8CLS - chains B and H of the 8 polymer chains in the assembly; structure by electron microscopy, 4.00 A resolution.

== Chain B ==
Name: Insulin-like receptor
Source organism: Drosophila melanogaster
Notes: EC 2.7.10.1
Reference sequence: P09208 (INSR_DROME); numbering as in UniProt (aligned over 264-1310)
Sequence (1068 residues; row label = number of the first residue in the row):
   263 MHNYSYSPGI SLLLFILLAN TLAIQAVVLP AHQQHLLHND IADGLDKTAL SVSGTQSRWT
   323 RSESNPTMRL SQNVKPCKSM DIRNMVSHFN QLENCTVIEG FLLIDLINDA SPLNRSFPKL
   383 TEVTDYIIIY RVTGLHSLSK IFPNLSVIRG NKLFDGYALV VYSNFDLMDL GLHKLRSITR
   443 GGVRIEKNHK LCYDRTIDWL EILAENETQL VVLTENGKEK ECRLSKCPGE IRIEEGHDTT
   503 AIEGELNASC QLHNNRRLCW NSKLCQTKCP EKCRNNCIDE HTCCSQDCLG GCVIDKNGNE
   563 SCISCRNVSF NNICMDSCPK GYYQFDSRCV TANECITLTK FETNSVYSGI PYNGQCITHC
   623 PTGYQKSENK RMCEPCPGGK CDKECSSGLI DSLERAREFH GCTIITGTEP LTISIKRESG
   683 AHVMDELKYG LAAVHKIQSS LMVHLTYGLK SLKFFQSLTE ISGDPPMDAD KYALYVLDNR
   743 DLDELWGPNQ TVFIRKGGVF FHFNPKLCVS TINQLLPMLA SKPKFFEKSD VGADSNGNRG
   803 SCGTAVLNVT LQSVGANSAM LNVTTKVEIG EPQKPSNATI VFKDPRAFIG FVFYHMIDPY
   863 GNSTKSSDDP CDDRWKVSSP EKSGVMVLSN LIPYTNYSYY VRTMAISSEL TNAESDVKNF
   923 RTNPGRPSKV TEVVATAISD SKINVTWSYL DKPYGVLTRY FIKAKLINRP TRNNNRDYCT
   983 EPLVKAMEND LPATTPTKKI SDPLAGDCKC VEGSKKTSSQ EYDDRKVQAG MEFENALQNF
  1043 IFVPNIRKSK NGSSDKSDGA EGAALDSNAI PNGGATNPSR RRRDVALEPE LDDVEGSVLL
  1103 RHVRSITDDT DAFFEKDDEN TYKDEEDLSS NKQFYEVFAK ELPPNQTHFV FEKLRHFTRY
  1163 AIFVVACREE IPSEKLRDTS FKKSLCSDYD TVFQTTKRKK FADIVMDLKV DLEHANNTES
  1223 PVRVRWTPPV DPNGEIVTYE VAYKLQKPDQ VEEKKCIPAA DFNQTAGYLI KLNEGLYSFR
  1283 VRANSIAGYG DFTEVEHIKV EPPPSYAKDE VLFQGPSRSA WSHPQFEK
Not modelled in the structure: 263-334, 495-510, 987-1022, 1047-1117, 1311-1330
Sequence notes: initiating methionine (263); expression tag (1311-1330)
UniProt features mapped onto this chain:
  - glycosylation (N-linked (GlcNAc...) asparagine): N265, N356, N376, N406, N468, N509, N561, N569, N751, N810, N824, N839, N864, N898, N946, N1053, N1147, N1218, N1265
Disulfides: C339-C357, C489-C521, C512-C527, C546-C554, C550-C564, C567-C576, C580-C591, C597-C618, C622-C635, C638-C643, C647-C664, C770-C804, C981-C1258, C1169-C1188
Reported in the primary citation:
  - contacts within the chain: F1035-L1039
  - post-translational modification sites: N606
  - self-association interface (contacts with another copy of this molecule): K1257
  - mutagenesis - V811D, Y902C: decreased stability (proposed by the authors, not directly observed)

== Chain H ==
Name: Probable insulin-like peptide 5
Reference sequence: Q7KUD5 (INSL5_DROME); residues 1-28 here correspond to UniProt positions 24-51 (UniProt number = residue number + 23)
Sequence (28 residues; numbered 1 to 28; the number before each row is that of its first residue):
     1 NSLRACGPAL MDMLRVACPN GFNSMFAK
Not modelled in the structure: 1, 28

== How chain B and chain H interact ==
Contacting residue pairs (16; chain B residue first):
  D846(B) with C6(H)
  P847(B) with C6(H)
  R848(B) with G7(H); P8(H)
  E1036(B) with G7(H); P8(H); M11(H)
  Q1040(B) with G7(H); M11(H)
  F1042(B) with M25(H)
  I1043(B) with S24(H), hydrogen bond (backbone-side chain)
  F1044(B) with L14(H), hydrophobic; F22(H), hydrophobic; S24(H)
  V1045(B) with S24(H), hydrogen bond (backbone-side chain); M25(H), hydrophobic
Also at the interface, not in a pair above, chain B (12 interface residues in all): E833, K845, P1046
Also at the interface, not in a pair above, chain H (12 interface residues in all): R4, A9, L10, N23
Interface features reported in the paper:
  - pairs named by the authors: F1042(B)-M25(H) (hydrophobic contact), F1044(B)-F22(H)
  - interface residues, chain B: K845(B), D846(B), P847(B), R848(B)

== Overview ==
Chain B and chain H each contribute 12 residues to their interface, with 2 hydrogen bonds. Polar contacts
include I1043(B)-S24(H) and V1045(B)-S24(H). The authors report a hydrophobic contact between F1042(B) and
M25(H); a contact between F1044(B) and F22(H). From the paper: V811D and Y902C of chain B reduce stability;
interface residues K845(B), D846(B) and P847(B) among others.
Here chain B is Insulin-like receptor (Drosophila melanogaster) and chain H is Probable insulin-like peptide
5. Entry 8CLS (Drosophila melanogaster insulin receptor ectodomain in complex with DILP5) was determined by
electron microscopy.
